1LG5 - chain A; structure by X-ray diffraction, 1.75 A resolution.

[Chain A]
Molecule: Carbonic anhydrase II
Organism: Homo sapiens
Notes: EC 4.2.1.1
Reference sequence: P00918 (CAH2_HUMAN); the author numbering skips numbers that UniProt does not, so the offset changes along the chain: 1-125 = UniProt 0-124; 127-261 = UniProt 125-259
Chain sequence (260 residues; row label = number of the first residue in the row; note: 1 number in that range is skipped by the numbering (no residue carries it; nothing is unmodelled there)):
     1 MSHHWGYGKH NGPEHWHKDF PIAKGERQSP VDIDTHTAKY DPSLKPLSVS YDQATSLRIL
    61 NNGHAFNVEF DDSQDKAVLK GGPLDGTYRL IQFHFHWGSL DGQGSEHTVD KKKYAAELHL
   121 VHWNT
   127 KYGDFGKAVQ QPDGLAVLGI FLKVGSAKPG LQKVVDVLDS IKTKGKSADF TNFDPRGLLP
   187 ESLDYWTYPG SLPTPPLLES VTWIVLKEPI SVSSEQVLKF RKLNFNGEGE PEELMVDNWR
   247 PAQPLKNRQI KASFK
Unresolved in the structure: 1-3
Differences from the reference sequence: engineered mutation P199 (Thr197 in P00918); conflict S206 (Cys204 in P00918)
Bound ions: Zn2+: H94, H96, H119 (together with beta-mercaptoethanol)

[In short]
H94, H96 and H119 form the Zn2+ site.
Chain A is Carbonic anhydrase II (Homo sapiens); the structure, Crystal Structure Analysis of the HCA II
Mutant T199P in complex with beta-mercaptoethanol, was determined by X-ray diffraction together with 1LG6 and
1LGD from the same study.
